Entry 7UT1 (electron microscopy, 3.80 A resolution); this record covers chains a and c of the 28 polymer chains in the assembly.

# Chain a (and c)
Protein: Integrase
Organism: Mouse mammary tumor virus
Notes: chain c of this document is another copy of the same molecule, construct and numbering; everything in this record applies to it too
UniProt: O56220 (O56220_MMTV); residues 1-319 here correspond to UniProt positions 1437-1755 (UniProt number = residue number + 1436)
Chain sequence (319 residues; numbered 1 to 319; the number before each row is that of its first residue):
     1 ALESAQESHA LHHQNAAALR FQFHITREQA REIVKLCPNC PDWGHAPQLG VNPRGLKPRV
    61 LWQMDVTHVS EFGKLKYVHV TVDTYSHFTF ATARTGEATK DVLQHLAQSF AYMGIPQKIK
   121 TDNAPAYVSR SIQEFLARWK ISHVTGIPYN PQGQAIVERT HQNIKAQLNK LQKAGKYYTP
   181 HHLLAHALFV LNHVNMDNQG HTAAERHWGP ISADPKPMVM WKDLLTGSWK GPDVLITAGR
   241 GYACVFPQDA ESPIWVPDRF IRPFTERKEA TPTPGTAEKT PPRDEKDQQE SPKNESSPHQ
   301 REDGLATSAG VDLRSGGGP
Unresolved in the structure: 265-319 (chain c: 1-216, 265-319)
Construct notes: engineered mutation Ser252 (Thr1688 in O56220)
Metal / ion sites: Zn2+: His9, His13, Cys37, Cys40
From the paper describing this entry:
  - mutagenesis - R27A/R31A: abolished catalytic activity
  - mutagenesis - R159E, W255A: abolished catalytic activity on strand transfer
  - mutagenesis - P125T, Y149G, D223A, D223R: decreased catalytic activity on c.i.
  - mutagenesis - D223A (30- to 40-fold), D223R (30- to 40-fold): increased catalytic activity on h.s. integration
  - mutagenesis - P125D, P125T, Y149G, D223R, W255A: decreased catalytic activity (3'-processing)
  - mutagenesis - R159E: abolished catalytic activity (3'-processing)

# How chain a and chain c interact
Contacting residue pairs - 16 pairs, chain a then chain c:
  Leu2(a) - Leu225(c)
  Glu28(a) - Leu224(c)
  Glu28(a) - Phe260(c)
  Gln29(a) - Leu224(c)
  Gln29(a) - Leu225(c)  hydrogen bond (side chain-backbone)
  Gln29(a) - Thr226(c)
  Glu32(a) - Leu224(c)
  Glu32(a) - Leu225(c)
  Ile33(a) - Leu225(c)  hydrophobic
  Lys35(a) - Tyr242(c)  hydrogen bond
  Leu36(a) - Leu225(c)  hydrophobic
  Leu224(a) - Gly239(c)
  Leu224(a) - Arg240(c)
  Leu224(a) - Gly241(c)
  Leu225(a) - Ala238(c)
  Gly227(a) - Asp258(c)
Other interface residues (no listed pair), chain a (13 interface residues in all): Gln6, Leu49, Thr226

# Overview
The interface between chain a and chain c involves 13 residues on one side and 10 on the other, with 2
hydrogen bonds. Polar contacts include Gln29(a)-Leu225(c) and Lys35(a)-Tyr242(c). From the paper: P125D, P125T
and Y149G of chain a, among others, reduce catalytic activity (3'-processing); P125T, Y149G and D223A of chain
a, among others, reduce catalytic activity on c.i.; 8 substitutions were tested in all.
Chain a and chain c are both Integrase (Mouse mammary tumor virus); the structure, Higher-order assembly of
multiple MMTV strand transfer complex intasomes, was determined by electron microscopy (same publication as
7USF).
